7MKO - chains C and T of the 8 polymer chains in the assembly; structure by electron microscopy, 3.15 A resolution.

== Chain C ==
Molecule: DNA-directed RNA polymerase subunit beta
Organism: Escherichia coli (strain K12)
Notes: EC 2.7.7.6
UniProtKB: A0A4S4NK82 (A0A4S4NK82_ECOLI); residue numbers follow UniProt; this construct covers 3-1342
Amino-acid sequence (1340 residues; each row starts with the number of its first residue):
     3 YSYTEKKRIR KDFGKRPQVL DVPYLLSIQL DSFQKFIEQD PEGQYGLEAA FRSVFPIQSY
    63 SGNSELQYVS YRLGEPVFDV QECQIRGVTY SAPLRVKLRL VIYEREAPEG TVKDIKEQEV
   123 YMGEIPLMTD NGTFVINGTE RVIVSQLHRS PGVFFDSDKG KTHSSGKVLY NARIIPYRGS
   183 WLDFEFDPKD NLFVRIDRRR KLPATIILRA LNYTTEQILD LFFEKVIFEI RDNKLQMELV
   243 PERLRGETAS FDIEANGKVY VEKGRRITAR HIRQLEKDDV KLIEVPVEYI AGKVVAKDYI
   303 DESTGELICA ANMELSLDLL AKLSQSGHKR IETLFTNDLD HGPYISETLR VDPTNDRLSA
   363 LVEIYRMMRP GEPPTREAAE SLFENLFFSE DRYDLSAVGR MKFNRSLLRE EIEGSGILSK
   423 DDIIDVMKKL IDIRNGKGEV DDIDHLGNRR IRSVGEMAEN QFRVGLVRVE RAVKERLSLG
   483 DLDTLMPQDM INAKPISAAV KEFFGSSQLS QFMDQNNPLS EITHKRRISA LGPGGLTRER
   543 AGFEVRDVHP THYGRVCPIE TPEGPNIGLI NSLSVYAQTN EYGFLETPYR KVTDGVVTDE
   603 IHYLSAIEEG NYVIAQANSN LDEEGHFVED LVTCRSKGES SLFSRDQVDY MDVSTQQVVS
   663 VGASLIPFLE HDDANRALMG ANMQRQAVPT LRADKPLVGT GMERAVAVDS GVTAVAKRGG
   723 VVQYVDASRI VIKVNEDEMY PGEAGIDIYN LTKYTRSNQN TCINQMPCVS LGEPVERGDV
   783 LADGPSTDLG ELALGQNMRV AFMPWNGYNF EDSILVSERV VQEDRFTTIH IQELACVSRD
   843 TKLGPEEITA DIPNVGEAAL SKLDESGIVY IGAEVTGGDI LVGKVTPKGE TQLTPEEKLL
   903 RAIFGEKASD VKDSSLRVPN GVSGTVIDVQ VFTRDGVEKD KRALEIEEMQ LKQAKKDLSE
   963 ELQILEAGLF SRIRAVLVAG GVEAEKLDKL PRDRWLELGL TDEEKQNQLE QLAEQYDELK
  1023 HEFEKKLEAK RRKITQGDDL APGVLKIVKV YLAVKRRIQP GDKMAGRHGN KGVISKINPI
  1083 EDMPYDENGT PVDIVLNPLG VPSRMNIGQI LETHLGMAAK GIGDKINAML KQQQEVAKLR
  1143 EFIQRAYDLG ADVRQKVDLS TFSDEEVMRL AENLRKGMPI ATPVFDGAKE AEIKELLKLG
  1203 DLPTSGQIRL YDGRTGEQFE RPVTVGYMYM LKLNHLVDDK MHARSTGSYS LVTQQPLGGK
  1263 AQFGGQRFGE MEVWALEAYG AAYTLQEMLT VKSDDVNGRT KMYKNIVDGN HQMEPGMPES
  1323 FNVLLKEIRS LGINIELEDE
Not modelled in the structure: 891-910

== Chain T ==
Molecule: 29-nt DNA strand
Organism: Escherichia coli K-12
Sequence (29 nucleotides; row label = number of the first residue in the row):
     1 GGGTATTCGC CGTGTACCTC TCCTAGCCC

== Interface between chain C and chain T ==
Pairs across the interface (16):
  Asn139(C) - DC22(T)  phosphate contact
  Arg143(C) - DT21(T)  hydrogen bond to the sugar
  His165(C) - DT7(T)  salt bridge to the phosphate
  Pro190(C) - DT7(T)  phosphate contact
  Lys503(C) - DC22(T)  salt bridge to the phosphate
  Ser508(C) - DC22(T)  sugar contact
  Phe514(C) - DC20(T)  sugar contact
  Phe514(C) - DT21(T)  sugar contact
  Arg542(C) - DT13(T)  hydrogen bond to the base
  Gly1261(C) - DC18(T)  phosphate contact
  Lys1262(C) - DC18(T)  hydrogen bond to the phosphate
  Lys1262(C) - DT19(T)  phosphate contact
  Gln1268(C) - DC17(T)  sugar contact
  Arg1269(C) - DA16(T)  salt bridge to the phosphate
  Arg1269(C) - DC17(T)  hydrogen bond to the phosphate
  Gly1271(C) - DA16(T)  phosphate contact
Interface residues without a listed pair, chain C (20 interface residues in all): Thr141, Asn494, Ala1263, Gly1267, Glu1272, Met1273, Glu1274
Interface residues without a listed pair, chain T (11 interface residues in all): DT15, DC27

== Summary ==
20 residues of chain C and 11 residues of chain T are in contact, with 4 hydrogen bonds and 3 salt bridges.
Polar pairs include Arg542(C)-DT13(T), Arg143(C)-DT21(T) and Lys1262(C)-DC18(T).
Chain C is DNA-directed RNA polymerase subunit beta (Escherichia coli (strain K12)) and chain T is a 29-nt DNA
strand (Escherichia coli K-12); the structure, Escherichia coli RNA polymerase elongation complex, was
determined by electron microscopy together with 7MKP, 7MKN and 7MKQ from the same study.
